4NO6 - chains O and U of the 28 polymer chains in the assembly; structure by X-ray diffraction, 3.00 A resolution.

Chain O:
Name: Proteasome subunit alpha type-2
From: Saccharomyces cerevisiae S288c
Notes: EC 3.4.25.1
UniProt: P23639 (PSA2_YEAST); numbering as in UniProt (aligned over 1-250)
Sequence (250 residues; row label = number of the first residue in the row):
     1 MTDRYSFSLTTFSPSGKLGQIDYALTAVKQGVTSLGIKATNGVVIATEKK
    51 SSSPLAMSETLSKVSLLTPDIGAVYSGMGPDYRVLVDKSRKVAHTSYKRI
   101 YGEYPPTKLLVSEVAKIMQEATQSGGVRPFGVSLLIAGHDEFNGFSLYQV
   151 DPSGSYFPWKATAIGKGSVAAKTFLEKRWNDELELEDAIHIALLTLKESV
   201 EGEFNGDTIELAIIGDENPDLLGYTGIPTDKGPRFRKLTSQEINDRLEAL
Curated features (UniProtKB/Swiss-Prot):
  - cross-link: Lys108 (Glycyl lysine isopeptide (Lys-Gly) (interchain with G-Cter in ubiquitin))

Chain U:
Name: Proteasome subunit alpha type-1
From: Saccharomyces cerevisiae S288c
Notes: EC 3.4.25.1
UniProt: P21243 (PSA1_YEAST); residues -8 to 243 here correspond to UniProt positions 1-252 (UniProt number = residue number + 9)
Sequence (252 residues; row label = number of the first residue in the row; numbers below 1 keep their minus sign (Met-8 is residue -8)):
    -8 MSGAAAASAAGYDRHITIFSPEGRLYQVEYAFKATNQTNINSLAVRGKDC
    42 TVVISQKKVPDKLLDPTTVSYIFCISRTIGMVVNGPIPDARNAALRAKAE
    92 AAEFRYKYGYDMPCDVLAKRMANLSQIYTQRAYMRPLGVILTFVSVDEEL
   142 GPSIYKTDPAGYYVGYKATATGPKQQEITTNLENHFKKSKIDHINEESWE
   192 KVVEFAITHMIDALGTEFSKNDLEVGVATKDKFFTLSAENIEERLVAIAE
   242 QD
Disordered / not traced: -8 to 1, 243

How chain O and chain U interact:
Contacting residue pairs - 70 pairs, chain O then chain U:
  Thr2(O) - Tyr124(U)
  Asp3(O) - Arg122(U)
  Asp3(O) - Tyr124(U)
  Tyr5(O) - Ile7(U)
  Tyr5(O) - Ala123(U)
  Tyr5(O) - Tyr124(U)  hydrophobic
  Leu9(O) - Ile9(U)  hydrophobic
  Leu9(O) - Ala123(U)  hydrophobic
  Gln20(O) - Ile9(U)
  Gln20(O) - Phe10(U)  hydrogen bond (side chain-backbone)
  Tyr23(O) - Phe10(U)
  Tyr23(O) - Ser11(U)
  Tyr23(O) - Pro12(U)  hydrophobic
  Tyr23(O) - Gly14(U)
  Ala24(O) - Phe10(U)  hydrophobic
  Thr26(O) - Pro12(U)
  Thr26(O) - Glu13(U)
  Ala27(O) - Gly14(U)
  Ser52(O) - Tyr153(U)  hydrogen bond
  Ser53(O) - Thr170(U)
  Ser53(O) - Glu174(U)
  Pro54(O) - Lys158(U)
  Pro54(O) - Glu174(U)
  Leu55(O) - Tyr157(U)
  Leu55(O) - Lys158(U)  hydrogen bond (backbone-backbone)
  Leu55(O) - Ala159(U)
  Leu55(O) - Thr170(U)
  Leu55(O) - Leu173(U)  hydrophobic
  Leu55(O) - Glu174(U)
  Leu55(O) - Phe177(U)  hydrophobic
  Ala56(O) - Gly156(U)
  Ala56(O) - Tyr157(U)  hydrophobic
  Met57(O) - Arg37(U)
  Met57(O) - Val155(U)
  Met57(O) - Gly156(U)  hydrogen bond (backbone-backbone)
  Met57(O) - Tyr157(U)
  Met57(O) - Lys158(U)
  Thr60(O) - Tyr146(U)
  Thr60(O) - Val155(U)
  Thr60(O) - Gly156(U)  hydrogen bond (side chain-backbone)
  Leu61(O) - Tyr153(U)
  Leu61(O) - Val155(U)  hydrophobic
  Met78(O) - Phe10(U)  hydrophobic
  Met78(O) - Leu16(U)  hydrophobic
  Pro80(O) - Gln117(U)
  Pro80(O) - Ala151(U)
  Pro80(O) - Gly152(U)
  Pro80(O) - Tyr153(U)
  Asp81(O) - Gln117(U)
  Arg83(O) - Ala113(U)  hydrogen bond (side chain-backbone)
  Arg83(O) - Asn114(U)
  Arg83(O) - Gly152(U)  hydrogen bond (side chain-backbone)
  Arg83(O) - Tyr154(U)
  Val84(O) - Asn114(U)
  Val84(O) - Gln117(U)
  Asp87(O) - Lys110(U)  salt bridge
  Asp87(O) - Asn114(U)
  Ala121(O) - Gln121(U)
  Gly126(O) - Arg122(U)
  Gly126(O) - Ala123(U)  hydrogen bond (backbone-backbone)
  Val127(O) - Gln121(U)
  Val127(O) - Arg122(U)
  Arg128(O) - Thr8(U)
  Arg128(O) - Phe10(U)
  Arg128(O) - Leu16(U)
  Arg128(O) - Thr120(U)  hydrogen bond (side chain-backbone)
  Arg128(O) - Gln121(U)  hydrogen bond (backbone-backbone)
  Pro129(O) - Phe10(U)
  Phe130(O) - Gln121(U)
  Gly131(O) - Phe10(U)
Other interface residues (no listed pair), chain O (31 interface residues in all): Gln30

In short:
31 residues of chain O face 33 of chain U across their interface; the contacts include 10 hydrogen bonds and 1
salt bridge. Polar pairs include Asp87(O)-Lys110(U), Gln20(O)-Phe10(U) and Ser52(O)-Tyr153(U).
Chain O is Proteasome subunit alpha type-2 and chain U is Proteasome subunit alpha type-1, both from
Saccharomyces cerevisiae S288c; the structure, yCP in complex with Z-Leu-Leu-Leu-vinylsulfone, was determined
by X-ray diffraction, deposited together with 4NNN, 4NNW, 4NO1, 4NO8 and 4NO9.
